6HN5 - chains E and F of the 4 polymer chains in the assembly; structure by electron microscopy, 3.20 A resolution.

# Chain E (and F)
Molecule: Insulin receptor, General control protein GCN4
Organism: Homo sapiens
Notes: EC 2.7.10.1; chain F of this document is another copy of the same molecule, construct and numbering; everything in this record applies to it too
Reference sequence: chimeric construct of P06213, P03069: residues 1-734 from P06213 (INSR_HUMAN), isoform P06213-2 positions 28-761 (UniProt number = residue number + 27); residues 735-897 from P06213 (INSR_HUMAN), isoform P06213-2 positions 781-943 (UniProt number = residue number + 46); residues 898-930 from P03069 positions 249-281 (UniProt number = residue number - 649)
Chain sequence (930 residues; numbered 1 to 930; the number before each row is that of its first residue):
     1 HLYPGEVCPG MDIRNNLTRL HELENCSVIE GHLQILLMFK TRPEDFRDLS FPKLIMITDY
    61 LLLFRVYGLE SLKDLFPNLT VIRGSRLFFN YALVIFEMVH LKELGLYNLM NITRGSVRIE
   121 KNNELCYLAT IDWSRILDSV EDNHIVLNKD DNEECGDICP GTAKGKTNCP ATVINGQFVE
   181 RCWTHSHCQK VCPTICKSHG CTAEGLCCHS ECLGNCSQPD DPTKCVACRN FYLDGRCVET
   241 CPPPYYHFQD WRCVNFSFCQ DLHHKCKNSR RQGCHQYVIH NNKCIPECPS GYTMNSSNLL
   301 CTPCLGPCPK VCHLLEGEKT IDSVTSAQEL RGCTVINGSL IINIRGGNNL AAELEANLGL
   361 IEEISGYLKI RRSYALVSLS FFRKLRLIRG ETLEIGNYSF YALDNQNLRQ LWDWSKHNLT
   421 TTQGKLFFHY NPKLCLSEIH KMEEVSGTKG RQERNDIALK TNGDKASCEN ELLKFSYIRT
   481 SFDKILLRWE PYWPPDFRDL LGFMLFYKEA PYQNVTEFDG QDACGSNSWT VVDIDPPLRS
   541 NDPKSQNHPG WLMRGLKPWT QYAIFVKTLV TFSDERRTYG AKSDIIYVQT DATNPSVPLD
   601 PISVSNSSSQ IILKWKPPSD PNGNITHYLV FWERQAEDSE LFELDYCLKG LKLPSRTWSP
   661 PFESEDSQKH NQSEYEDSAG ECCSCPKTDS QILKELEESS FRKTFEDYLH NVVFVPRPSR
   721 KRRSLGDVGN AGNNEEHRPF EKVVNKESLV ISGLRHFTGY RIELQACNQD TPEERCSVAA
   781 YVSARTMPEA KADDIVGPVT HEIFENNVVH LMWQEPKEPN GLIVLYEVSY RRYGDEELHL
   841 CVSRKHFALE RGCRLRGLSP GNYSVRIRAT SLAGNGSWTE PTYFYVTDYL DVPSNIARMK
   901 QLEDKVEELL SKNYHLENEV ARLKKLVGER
Unresolved in the structure: 161-168, 449-450, 595-930 (chain F: 1-309, 540-545, 595-674, 719-930)
Construct notes: variant H144 (Tyr171 in P06213), T421 (Ile448 in P06213), K465 (Gln492 in P06213); engineered mutation A731 (Val758 in P06213), G732 (Thr759 in P06213), N733 (Val760 in P06213), N734 (Ala761 in P06213)
Disulfides: C8-C26, C126-C155, C159-C182, C169-C188, C192-C201, C196-C207, C208-C216, C212-C225, C228-C237, C241-C253, C259-C284, C266-C274, C288-C301, C304-C308, C312-C333, C435-C468
Covalent attachments: N-acetylglucosamine (NAG) linked to N16, N25, N111, N215, N255, N397, N418
UniProt features mapped onto this chain:
  - region: E706 to F714 (Insulin-binding), L902 to L923 (Leucine-zipper)
  - site: F39 (Insulin-binding)
  - modified residue: S373 (Phosphoserine), Y374 (Phosphotyrosine), S380 (Phosphoserine)
  - glycosylation (N-linked (GlcNAc...) asparagine): N16, N25, N78, N111, N215, N255, N295, N337, N397, N418, N514, N606, N624, N671

# Interface between chain E and chain F
Pairs across the interface (54):
  R14(E) with V713(F), hydrogen bond (side chain-backbone)
  L36(E) with V713(F), hydrophobic
  L37(E) with V713(F), hydrophobic; F714(F), hydrophobic
  L62(E) with L709(F), hydrophobic
  F64(E) with L709(F), hydrophobic; H710(F)
  F88(E) with F705(F), hydrophobic; Y708(F), hydrophobic; L709(F), hydrophobic; V712(F), hydrophobic
  F89(E) with F705(F), hydrophobic; Y708(F), hydrophobic
  Y91(E) with F701(F)
  V94(E) with F705(F), hydrophobic
  F96(E) with F705(F), hydrophobic
  R118(E) with F701(F); R702(F); F705(F)
  E120(E) with R702(F)
  K121(E) with E706(F), salt bridge
  H144(E) with E698(F), salt bridge; F701(F); R702(F)
  T325(E) with Y708(F)
  N343(E) with D574(F)
  R345(E) with E697(F), salt bridge; S700(F), hydrogen bond; F701(F); T704(F)
  G346(E) with E697(F), hydrogen bond (backbone-side chain)
  R371(E) with D574(F), salt bridge
  R372(E) with S573(F); D574(F), salt bridge; E575(F); R576(F)
  Y374(E) with E697(F)
  D404(E) with R576(F), salt bridge
  Y430(E) with K460(F), hydrogen bond (side chain-backbone); T461(F); D464(F), hydrogen bond
  K460(E) with H429(F); Y430(F)
  D464(E) with Y430(F), hydrogen bond
  K465(E) with Q406(F)
  M504(E) with R345(F)
  D522(E) with Y374(F); Q406(F)
  C524(E) with G346(F); C524(F), disulfide; G525(F)
  V531(E) with R345(F)
  D533(E) with R345(F), salt bridge
  L569(E) with R372(F)
Other interface residues (no listed pair), chain E (43 interface residues in all): Q34, N90, V146, L147, D322, G347, Q406, T461, L501, A523, G525
Other interface residues (no listed pair), chain F (33 interface residues in all): N343, G347, L693
Disulfides between the chains: C524(E)-C524(F)

# Summary
Chain E and chain F form an interface of 43 and 33 residues respectively; the contacts include 1 disulfide
bond, 6 hydrogen bonds and 7 salt bridges. Among the polar pairs are K121(E)-E706(F), H144(E)-E698(F) and
R345(E)-E697(F).
Chain E and chain F are both Insulin receptor, General control protein GCN4 (Homo sapiens); the structure,
Leucine-zippered human insulin receptor ectodomain with single bound insulin - "upper" membrane-distal part,
was determined by electron microscopy together with 6HN4 from the same study.
